PDB entry 5NEY | X-ray diffraction, 1.55 A resolution | chains A and B of the 5 polymer chains in the assembly

# Chain A (and B)
Protein: Fucose-binding lectin II (PA-IIL)
From: Pseudomonas aeruginosa
Notes: chain B of this document is another copy of the same molecule, construct and numbering; everything in this record applies to it too
Reference sequence: A0A069Q9V4 (A0A069Q9V4_PSEAI); residues 1-114 here correspond to UniProt positions 2-115 (UniProt number = residue number + 1)
Chain sequence (114 residues; each row starts with the number of its first residue):
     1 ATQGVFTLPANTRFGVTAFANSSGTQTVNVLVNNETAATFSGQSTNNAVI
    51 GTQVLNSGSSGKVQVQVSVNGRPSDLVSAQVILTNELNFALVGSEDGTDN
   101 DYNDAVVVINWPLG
Ion coordination: Ca2+ site 1: Asn21, Asp101, Asn103, Asp104 (together with ZDC) (shared with 1 residue of chain D); Ca2+ site 2: Glu95, Asp99, Asp101, Asp104 (together with ZDC); Ca2+ site 3: Gly114 (together with ZDC) (shared with 4 residues of chain D)
Residues lining bound ligands: ZDC (3,7-anhydro-2,8-dideoxy-L-glycero-D-gluco-octonic acid): Asn21, Ser22, Ser23, Thr45, Glu95, Asp96, Gly97, Asp99, Asp101, Asn103, Asp104

# Chain A / chain B interface
Residue-residue contacts (6; chain A residue first):
  Ala1(A) - Asp75(B)  hydrogen bond (backbone-side chain)
  Ala1(A) - Val77(B)  hydrophobic
  Ala1(A) - Tyr102(B)
  Asp75(A) - Ala1(B)  hydrogen bond (side chain-backbone)
  Val77(A) - Ala1(B)  hydrophobic
  Tyr102(A) - Ala1(B)

# Overview
Chain A and chain B each contribute 4 residues to their interface, with 2 hydrogen bonds. The hydrogen-bonded
pair is Ala1(A)-Asp75(B). Bound to chain A: compound ZDC. Asn21(A), Asp101(A), Asn103(A) and Asp104(A) form
the Ca2+ site 1.
Chain A and chain B are both Fucose-binding lectin II (PA-IIL) (Pseudomonas aeruginosa); the structure,
Discovery, crystal structures and atomic force microscopy study of thioether ligated D,L-cyclic antimicrobial
peptides against multidrug ..., was determined by X-ray diffraction together with 5NES and 5NF0 from the same
study.
